PDB entry 7CL1 | X-ray diffraction, 3.20 A resolution | chains A and C

# Chain A
Name: NAD-dependent protein deacetylase sirtuin-6
From: Homo sapiens
Notes: EC 2.3.1.286
UniProt: Q8N6T7 (SIR6_HUMAN); residues -1 to 353 here correspond to UniProt positions 1-355 (UniProt number = residue number + 2)
Amino-acid sequence (355 residues; each row starts with the number of its first residue; numbers below 1 keep their minus sign (Met-1 is residue -1)):
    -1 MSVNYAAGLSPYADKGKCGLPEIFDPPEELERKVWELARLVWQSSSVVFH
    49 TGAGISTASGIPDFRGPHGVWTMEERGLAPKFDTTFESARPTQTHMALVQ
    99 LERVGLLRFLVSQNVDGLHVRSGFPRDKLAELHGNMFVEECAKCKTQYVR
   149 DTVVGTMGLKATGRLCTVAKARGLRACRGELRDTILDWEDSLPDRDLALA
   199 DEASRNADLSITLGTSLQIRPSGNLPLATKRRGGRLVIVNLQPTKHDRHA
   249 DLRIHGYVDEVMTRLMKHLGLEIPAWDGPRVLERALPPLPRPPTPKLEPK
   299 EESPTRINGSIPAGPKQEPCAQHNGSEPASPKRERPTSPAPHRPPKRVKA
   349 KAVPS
Not modelled in the structure: -1 to 1, 298-353
Bound ions: Zn2+: Cys139, Cys142, Cys164, Cys175
Small-molecule neighbours:
  - 8L9 (5-[[3,5-bis(chloranyl)phenyl]sulfonylamino]-2-[(5-bromanyl-4-fluoranyl-2-methyl-phenyl)sulfamoyl]benzoic acid): Asn2, Ala4, Ala5, Phe80, Thr83, Phe84, Glu85, Met134, Val151, Met155
  - Adenosine-5-Diphosphoribose (AR6; [(2R,3S,4R,5R)-5-(6-aminopurin-9-yl)-3,4-dihydroxy-oxolan-2-yl]methyl[hydroxy-[[(2R,3S,4R,5S)-3,4,5-trihydroxyoxolan-2-yl]methoxy]phosphoryl] hydrogen phosphate): Glu20, Gly50, Ala51, Gly52, Thr55, Asp61, Phe62, Arg63, Gly64, Trp69, Gln111, Asn112, His131, Gly212, Thr213, Ser214, Leu215, Ile217, Asn238, Leu239, Gln240, Gly254, Tyr255, Val256
  - hexadecanethial (G4X): Asn2, Leu7, Ala51, Ile59, Pro60, Phe62, Val68, Trp69, Phe80, Phe84, Asn112, Val113, Asp114, Met155, Ile183, Leu184, Asp185, Trp186
UniProt features mapped onto this chain:
  - active site: His131 (Proton acceptor)
  - binding site (NAD(+)): Ala51, Thr55, Phe62, Arg63, Trp69, Gln111, His131, Gly212, Ser214, Asn238, Gln240, Val256
  - binding site (Zn(2+)): Cys139, Cys142, Cys164, Cys175
  - site: Cys16 (Formation of an covalent adduct with nitro-fatty acid activators)
  - modified residue: Ser0 (N-acetylserine), Ser8 (Phosphoserine), Lys31 (N6-acetyllysine), Thr292 (Phosphothreonine), Ser301 (Phosphoserine), Ser328 (Phosphoserine)
  - cross-link: Lys168 (Glycyl lysine isopeptide (Lys-Gly) (interchain with G-Cter in ubiquitin))

# Chain C
Name: Thr-ala-arg-lys-ser-thr-gly-gly
From: Homo sapiens
Amino-acid sequence (9 residues; numbered 1 to 9; the number before each row is that of its first residue):
     1 QTARKSTGG
Not modelled in the structure: 1

# Interface between chain A and chain C
Residue-residue contacts (25; chain A residue first):
  Asp12(A) with Thr7(C), hydrogen bond
  His131(A) with Lys5(C)
  Leu184(A) with Lys5(C)
  Trp186(A) with Lys5(C); Ser6(C); Thr7(C)
  Glu187(A) with Arg4(C); Lys5(C), hydrogen bond (backbone-backbone)
  Asp188(A) with Arg4(C); Lys5(C), hydrogen bond (backbone-backbone)
  Ser189(A) with Thr2(C); Ala3(C); Arg4(C)
  Leu190(A) with Ala3(C), hydrogen bond (backbone-backbone); Lys5(C)
  Leu195(A) with Ala3(C), hydrophobic
  Gln216(A) with Thr7(C)
  Ile217(A) with Lys5(C); Ser6(C); Thr7(C)
  Arg218(A) with Arg4(C); Lys5(C); Ser6(C), hydrogen bond (backbone-backbone); Gly8(C)
  Pro219(A) with Arg4(C)
Also at the interface, not in a pair above, chain A (14 interface residues in all): Asp185
Also at the interface, not in a pair above, chain C (8 interface residues in all): Gly9

# Summary
14 residues of chain A face 8 of chain C across their interface; the contacts include 5 hydrogen bonds. Among
the polar pairs are Asp12(A)-Thr7(C), Glu187(A)-Lys5(C) and Asp188(A)-Lys5(C). Chain A binds
Adenosine-5-Diphosphoribose, compound 8L9 and hexadecanethial.
Chain A is NAD-dependent protein deacetylase sirtuin-6 and chain C is Thr-ala-arg-lys-ser-thr-gly-gly, both
from Homo sapiens; the structure, Human SIRT6 in complex with allosteric activator MDL-801 (3.2A), was
determined by X-ray diffraction, deposited together with 7CL0.
